4LRM - chain A; structure by X-ray diffraction, 3.53 A resolution.

Chain A:
Name: Epidermal growth factor receptor
Organism: Homo sapiens
Notes: EC 2.7.10.1; fragment: Epidermal Growth Factor Receptor
UniProt: P00533 (EGFR_HUMAN); the construct has insertions or renumbered stretches relative to UniProt, so the offset changes along the chain: 694-770 = UniProt 694-770; 774-1025 = UniProt 771-1022
Amino-acid sequence (334 residues; each row starts with the number of its first residue):
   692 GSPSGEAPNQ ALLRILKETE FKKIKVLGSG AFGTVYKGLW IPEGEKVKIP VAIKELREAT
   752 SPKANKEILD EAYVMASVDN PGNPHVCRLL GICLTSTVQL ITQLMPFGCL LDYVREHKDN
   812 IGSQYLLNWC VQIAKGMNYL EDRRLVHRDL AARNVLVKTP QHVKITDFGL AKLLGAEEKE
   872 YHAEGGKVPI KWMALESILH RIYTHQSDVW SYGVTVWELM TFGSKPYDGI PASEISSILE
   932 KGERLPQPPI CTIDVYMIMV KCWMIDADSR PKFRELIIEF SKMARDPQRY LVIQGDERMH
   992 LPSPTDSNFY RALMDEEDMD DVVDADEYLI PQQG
Unresolved in the structure: 692-695, 1003-1025
Glycans and other covalent adducts: N-{4-[(3-bromophenyl)amino]quinazolin-6-yl}propanamide (YUN) linked to Cys-800
Differences from the reference sequence: expression tag (692-693); insertion (771-773)
Small-molecule neighbours: YUN (N-{4-[(3-bromophenyl)amino]quinazolin-6-yl}propanamide): Leu-718, Gly-719, Val-726, Ala-743, Ile-744, Lys-745, Glu-762, Leu-791, Ile-792, Thr-793, Gln-794, Leu-795, Met-796, Gly-799, Asp-803, Arg-844, Leu-847, Thr-857, Asp-858
Swiss-Prot annotation at these positions:
  - active site: Asp-840 (Proton acceptor)
  - binding site (ATP): Leu-718 to Val-726, Lys-745, Thr-793, Gln-794, Asp-858
  - site: Tyr-1019 (Important for interaction with PIK3C2B)
  - modified residue: Ser-695 (Phosphoserine), Lys-745 (N6-(2-hydroxyisobutyryl)lysine), Tyr-872 (Phosphotyrosine), Ser-994 (Phosphoserine), Ser-998 (Phosphoserine), Tyr-1001 (Phosphotyrosine), Tyr-1019 (Phosphotyrosine)
  - cross-link (Glycyl lysine isopeptide (Lys-Gly)): Lys-716 (interchain with G-Cter in ubiquitin), Lys-737 (interchain with G-Cter in ubiquitin), Lys-754 (interchain with G-Cter in ubiquitin), Lys-757 (interchain with G-Cter in ubiquitin), Lys-870 (interchain with G-Cter in ubiquitin), Lys-932 (interchain with G-Cter in ubiquitin), Lys-963 (interchain with G-Cter in ubiquitin), Lys-973 (interchain with G-Cter in ubiquitin)

Summary:
Compound YUN is covalently linked to Cys-800. UniProt lists active-site residue Asp-840 and 13 ATP-binding
residues.
Chain A is Epidermal growth factor receptor (Homo sapiens); the structure, EGFR D770_N771insNPG in complex
with PD168393, was determined by X-ray diffraction together with 4LQM from the same study.
